8XKE - chains A and M of the 3 polymer chains in the assembly; structure by X-ray diffraction, 1.92 A resolution.

Chain A:
Molecule: HLA class I heavy chain
Organism: Homo sapiens
Chain sequence (274 residues; numbered 1 to 274; the number before each row is that of its first residue):
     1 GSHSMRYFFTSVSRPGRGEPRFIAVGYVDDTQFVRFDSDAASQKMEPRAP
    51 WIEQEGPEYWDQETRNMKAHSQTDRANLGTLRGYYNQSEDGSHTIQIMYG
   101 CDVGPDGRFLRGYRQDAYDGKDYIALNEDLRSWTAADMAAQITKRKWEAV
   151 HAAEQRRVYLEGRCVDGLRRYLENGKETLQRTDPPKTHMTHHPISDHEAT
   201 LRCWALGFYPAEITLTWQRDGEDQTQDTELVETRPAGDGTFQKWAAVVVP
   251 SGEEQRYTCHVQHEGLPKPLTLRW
Cystine bridges: C101-C164, C203-C259

Chain M:
Molecule: Glu-val-asp-asn-ala-thr-arg-phe-ala-ser-val-tyr
Chain sequence (12 residues; row label = number of the first residue in the row):
     1 EVDNATRFASVY

How chain A and chain M interact:
Pairs across the interface (43; chain A residue first):
  M5(A) - E1(M)
  Y7(A) - E1(M)  hydrogen bond (side chain-backbone)
  Y7(A) - V2(M)  hydrophobic
  Y59(A) - E1(M)
  E63(A) - E1(M)
  E63(A) - V2(M)  hydrogen bond (side chain-backbone)
  N66(A) - V2(M)
  M67(A) - V2(M)  hydrophobic
  A69(A) - T6(M)
  H70(A) - A5(M)
  T73(A) - A5(M)  hydrogen bond (side chain-backbone)
  T73(A) - S10(M)
  N77(A) - S10(M)  hydrogen bond (side chain-backbone)
  N77(A) - V11(M)
  N77(A) - Y12(M)  hydrogen bond (side chain-backbone)
  T80(A) - Y12(M)
  L81(A) - Y12(M)  hydrophobic
  Y84(A) - Y12(M)  hydrogen bond (side chain-backbone)
  I95(A) - Y12(M)
  I97(A) - Y12(M)
  Y99(A) - V2(M)
  Y99(A) - D3(M)  hydrogen bond (side chain-backbone)
  D116(A) - Y12(M)  hydrogen bond
  T143(A) - Y12(M)  hydrogen bond (side chain-backbone)
  K146(A) - Y12(M)  hydrogen bond (side chain-backbone)
  W147(A) - A9(M)  hydrogen bond (side chain-backbone)
  W147(A) - V11(M)  hydrogen bond (side chain-backbone)
  W147(A) - Y12(M)  hydrophobic
  V150(A) - A9(M)  hydrophobic
  A152(A) - A9(M)  hydrophobic
  Q155(A) - R7(M)
  Q155(A) - A9(M)
  R156(A) - D3(M)  salt bridge
  R156(A) - N4(M)  hydrogen bond (side chain-backbone)
  R156(A) - A9(M)  hydrogen bond (side chain-backbone)
  R156(A) - S10(M)  hydrogen bond
  Y159(A) - E1(M)  hydrogen bond (side chain-backbone)
  Y159(A) - V2(M)
  Y159(A) - D3(M)
  R163(A) - E1(M)  salt bridge
  R163(A) - V2(M)  hydrogen bond (side chain-backbone)
  R170(A) - E1(M)  salt bridge
  Y171(A) - E1(M)  hydrogen bond (side chain-backbone)
Interface residues without a listed pair, chain A (30 interface residues in all): Q62, Y123
Interface residues without a listed pair, chain M (12 interface residues in all): F8
From the paper, about this interface:
  - residue pairs: R156(A)-D3(M) (salt bridge)

Summary:
30 residues of chain A and 12 residues of chain M are in contact, with 18 hydrogen bonds and 3 salt bridges.
Polar contacts include R156(A)-D3(M), R163(A)-E1(M) and R170(A)-E1(M). The paper describes a salt bridge
between R156(A) and D3(M).
Here chain A is HLA class I heavy chain (Homo sapiens) and chain M is
Glu-val-asp-asn-ala-thr-arg-phe-ala-ser-val-tyr. Entry 8XKE (The structure of HLA-A/14-3-D) was determined by
X-ray diffraction (same publication as 8XES, 8XFZ, 8XG2 and 8XKC).
